Entry 4RW7 (X-ray diffraction, 3.01 A resolution); this record covers chains A and B.

[Chain A]
Protein: Reverse transcriptase/ribonuclease H, p66 subunit
Source organism: Human immunodeficiency virus type 1 BH10
Notes: EC 2.7.7.49, 2.7.7.7, 3.1.26.13, 3.1.13.2
Reference sequence: P03366 (POL_HV1B1); residues 1-555 here correspond to UniProt positions 600-1154 (UniProt number = residue number + 599)
Amino-acid sequence (557 residues; numbered -1 to 555; the number before each row is that of its first residue; numbers below 1 keep their minus sign (Met-1 is residue -1)):
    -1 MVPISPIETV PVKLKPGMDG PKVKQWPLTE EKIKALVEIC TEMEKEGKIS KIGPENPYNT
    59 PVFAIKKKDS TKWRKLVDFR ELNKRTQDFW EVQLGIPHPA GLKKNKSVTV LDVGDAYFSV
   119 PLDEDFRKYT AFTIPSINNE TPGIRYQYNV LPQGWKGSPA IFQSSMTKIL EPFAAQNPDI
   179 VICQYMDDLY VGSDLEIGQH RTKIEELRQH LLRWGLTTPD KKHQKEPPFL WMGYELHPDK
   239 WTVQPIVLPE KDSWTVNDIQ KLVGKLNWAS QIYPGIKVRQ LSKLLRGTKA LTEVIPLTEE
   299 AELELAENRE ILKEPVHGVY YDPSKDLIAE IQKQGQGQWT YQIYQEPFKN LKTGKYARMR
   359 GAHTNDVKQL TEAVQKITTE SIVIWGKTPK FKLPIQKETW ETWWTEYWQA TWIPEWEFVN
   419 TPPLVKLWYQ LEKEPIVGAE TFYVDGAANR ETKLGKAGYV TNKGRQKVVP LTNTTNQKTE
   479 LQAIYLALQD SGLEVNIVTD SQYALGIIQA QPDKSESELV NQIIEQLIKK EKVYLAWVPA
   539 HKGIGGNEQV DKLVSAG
Unresolved in the structure: 64-70, 89-92, 218-222, 553-555
Sequence notes: expression tag (-1 to 0); engineered mutation Asn103 (Lys702 in P03366), Ala172 (Lys771 in P03366), Ala173 (Lys772 in P03366), Cys181 (Tyr780 in P03366), Ser280 (Cys879 in P03366)
Ligand contacts: 3X6 ((2E)-3-(3-chloro-5-{2-[2-(2,4-dioxo-3,4-dihydropyrimidin-1(2H)-yl)ethoxy]phenoxy}phenyl)prop-2-enenitrile): Pro95, Leu100, Lys101, Lys102, Asn103, Val106, Val108, Val179, Cys181, Tyr188, Val189, Gly190, Phe227, Leu228, Trp229, Leu234, His235, Pro236, Tyr318
Swiss-Prot annotation at these positions:
  - region: Phe227 to His235 (RT 'primer grip')
  - motif: Trp398 to Trp414 (Tryptophan repeat motif)
  - binding site (Mg(2+)): Asp110, Asp185, Asp186, Asp443, Glu478, Asp498, Asp549
  - site: Trp401 (Essential for RT p66/p51 heterodimerization), Trp414 (Essential for RT p66/p51 heterodimerization), Phe440, Tyr441 (Cleavage)
Reported in the primary citation:
  - binding site for 3X6: Leu100, Asn103, Val106, Val108, Val179, Tyr188, Gly190, Phe227, Trp229, Leu234, Pro236
  - conformationally variable residues (side-chain flip): Pro95

[Chain B]
Protein: Reverse transcriptase/ribonuclease H, p51 subunit
Source organism: Human immunodeficiency virus type 1 BH10
Notes: EC 2.7.7.49
Reference sequence: P03366 (POL_HV1B1); residues 1-428 here correspond to UniProt positions 600-1027 (UniProt number = residue number + 599)
Amino-acid sequence (428 residues; numbered 1 to 428; the number before each row is that of its first residue):
     1 PISPIETVPV KLKPGMDGPK VKQWPLTEEK IKALVEICTE MEKEGKISKI GPENPYNTPV
    61 FAIKKKDSTK WRKLVDFREL NKRTQDFWEV QLGIPHPAGL KKKKSVTVLD VGDAYFSVPL
   121 DEDFRKYTAF TIPSINNETP GIRYQYNVLP QGWKGSPAIF QSSMTKILEP FKKQNPDIVI
   181 YQYMDDLYVG SDLEIGQHRT KIEELRQHLL RWGLTTPDKK HQKEPPFLWM GYELHPDKWT
   241 VQPIVLPEKD SWTVNDIQKL VGKLNWASQI YPGIKVRQLS KLLRGTKALT EVIPLTEEAE
   301 LELAENREIL KEPVHGVYYD PSKDLIAEIQ KQGQGQWTYQ IYQEPFKNLK TGKYARMRGA
   361 HTNDVKQLTE AVQKITTESI VIWGKTPKFK LPIQKETWET WWTEYWQATW IPEWEFVNTP
   421 PLVKLWYQ
Unresolved in the structure: 1-4, 213-231
Sequence notes: engineered mutation Ser280 (Cys879 in P03366)
Swiss-Prot annotation at these positions:
  - region: Phe227 to His235 (RT 'primer grip')
  - motif: Trp398 to Trp414 (Tryptophan repeat motif)
  - binding site (Mg(2+)): Asp110, Asp185, Asp186
  - site (Essential for RT p66/p51 heterodimerization): Trp401, Trp414

[Interface between chain A and chain B]
Contacting residue pairs - 109 pairs, chain A then chain B:
  Val8(A) - Glu53(B)
  Pro9(A) - Glu53(B)
  Gln85(A) - Glu53(B)  hydrogen bond (side chain-backbone)
  Asp86(A) - Lys20(B)  salt bridge
  Asp86(A) - Pro55(B)
  Phe87(A) - Pro52(B)
  Phe87(A) - Pro55(B)
  Trp88(A) - Pro52(B)  hydrogen bond (backbone-backbone)
  Trp88(A) - Pro55(B)
  Trp88(A) - Asn57(B)
  Trp88(A) - Thr131(B)
  Trp88(A) - Arg143(B)
  Gly93(A) - Asn137(B)
  Pro95(A) - Asn136(B)
  Pro95(A) - Asn137(B)
  His96(A) - Asn136(B)  hydrogen bond (backbone-side chain)
  Gly99(A) - Asn136(B)
  Leu100(A) - Glu138(B)
  Lys101(A) - Glu138(B)  salt bridge
  Ala158(A) - Pro52(B)  hydrophobic
  Ile159(A) - Pro52(B)  hydrophobic
  Gln161(A) - Pro140(B)
  Ser162(A) - Pro52(B)
  Thr165(A) - Pro140(B)
  Ile180(A) - Thr139(B)
  Cys181(A) - Glu138(B)
  Gln182(A) - Glu138(B)  hydrogen bond (backbone-backbone)
  Gln182(A) - Pro140(B)
  Gln373(A) - Thr397(B)  hydrogen bond
  Gln373(A) - Thr400(B)
  Gln373(A) - Trp401(B)  hydrogen bond
  Thr376(A) - Trp401(B)
  Ile380(A) - Pro25(B)  hydrophobic
  Ile380(A) - Leu26(B)
  Ile380(A) - Thr27(B)
  Val381(A) - Pro25(B)  hydrophobic
  Val381(A) - Ile135(B)
  Val381(A) - Asn136(B)  hydrogen bond (backbone-backbone)
  Ile382(A) - Ile135(B)
  Ile382(A) - Asn136(B)
  Trp383(A) - Ile135(B)
  Gly384(A) - Thr27(B)
  Gly384(A) - Glu28(B)  hydrogen bond (backbone-backbone)
  Gly384(A) - Ile135(B)
  Trp402(A) - Lys331(B)  hydrogen bond (backbone-side chain)
  Trp402(A) - His361(B)
  Trp402(A) - Thr362(B)
  Trp402(A) - Asp364(B)
  Tyr405(A) - Lys331(B)  hydrogen bond (backbone-side chain)
  Trp406(A) - Lys331(B)
  Trp406(A) - Pro392(B)  hydrophobic
  Trp406(A) - Val417(B)
  Trp406(A) - Asn418(B)
  Trp406(A) - Thr419(B)
  Trp406(A) - Pro420(B)
  Trp406(A) - Pro421(B)
  Gln407(A) - Lys331(B)  hydrogen bond (backbone-side chain)
  Gln407(A) - Asp364(B)
  Gln407(A) - Pro392(B)
  Gln407(A) - Ile393(B)
  Gln407(A) - Gln394(B)  hydrogen bond
  Gln407(A) - Val417(B)
  Gln407(A) - Asn418(B)
  Ala408(A) - Trp337(B)  hydrophobic
  Ala408(A) - Asp364(B)
  Ala408(A) - Pro392(B)  hydrogen bond (backbone-backbone)
  Ala408(A) - Ile393(B)
  Thr409(A) - Asp364(B)  hydrogen bond (backbone-side chain)
  Trp410(A) - Thr362(B)
  Trp410(A) - Asn363(B)
  Trp410(A) - Val365(B)  hydrophobic
  Trp410(A) - Tyr405(B)
  Pro412(A) - Trp401(B)  hydrophobic
  Pro433(A) - Asn255(B)
  Pro433(A) - Leu289(B)  hydrophobic
  Ile434(A) - Thr290(B)
  Val435(A) - Thr290(B)
  Thr439(A) - Lys287(B)
  Thr439(A) - Ala288(B)
  Thr439(A) - Leu289(B)  hydrogen bond (side chain-backbone)
  Tyr441(A) - Val254(B)
  Tyr441(A) - Gln258(B)
  Tyr441(A) - Lys287(B)  hydrogen bond (side chain-backbone)
  Val458(A) - Thr286(B)
  Thr459(A) - Thr286(B)  hydrogen bond (backbone-side chain)
  Asn460(A) - Thr286(B)
  Asn460(A) - Lys287(B)
  Asn460(A) - Ala288(B)
  Asn494(A) - Leu289(B)
  Val496(A) - Gln258(B)
  Val496(A) - Leu289(B)  hydrophobic
  Leu503(A) - Leu422(B)  hydrophobic
  Tyr532(A) - Asn255(B)  hydrogen bond
  Tyr532(A) - Leu289(B)  hydrophobic
  Trp535(A) - Leu422(B)  hydrophobic
  Trp535(A) - Trp426(B)  hydrophobic
  Val536(A) - Gln258(B)
  Pro537(A) - Gly262(B)
  Pro537(A) - Asn265(B)
  Lys540(A) - Asn265(B)
  Lys540(A) - Ser280(B)
  Gly541(A) - Ser280(B)
  Ile542(A) - Val261(B)  hydrophobic
  Ile542(A) - Leu283(B)  hydrophobic
  Gly543(A) - Leu283(B)
  Gly543(A) - Arg284(B)
  Gly543(A) - Gly285(B)
  Gly544(A) - Gly285(B)  hydrogen bond (backbone-backbone)
  Gly544(A) - Thr286(B)
Other interface residues (no listed pair), chain A (64 interface residues in all): Ile94, Glu169, Met357, Thr369, Thr377, Thr386, Gly504, Gln507, Ala534
Other interface residues (no listed pair), chain B (57 interface residues in all): Lys49, Asn54, Leu368, Glu396

[Overview]
The interface between chain A and chain B involves 64 residues on one side and 57 on the other; the contacts
include 19 hydrogen bonds and 2 salt bridges. Polar contacts include Asp86(A)-Lys20(B), Lys101(A)-Glu138(B)
and Gln85(A)-Glu53(B). The paper reports a binding site for 3X6 at Leu100(A), Asn103(A) and Val106(A) among
others; conformational variability at Pro95(A).
Here chain A is Reverse transcriptase/ribonuclease H, p66 subunit and chain B is Reverse
transcriptase/ribonuclease H, p51 subunit, both from Human immunodeficiency virus type 1 BH10. Entry 4RW7
(Crystal Structure of HIV-1 Reverse Transcriptase (K103N, Y181C) variant in complex with
(E)-3-(3-chloro-5-(2-(2-(2,4-dioxo-3,4-dihydropyrimidin-1(2H)-yl)ethoxy)phenoxy)phenyl)acrylonitrile (JLJ532),
a non-nucleoside ...) was determined by X-ray diffraction (same publication as 4RW4, 4RW6, 4RW8 and 4RW9).
